3GLM - chains B and D of the 4 polymer chains in the assembly; structure by X-ray diffraction, 2.50 A resolution.

Chain B (and D):
Name: Glutaconyl-CoA decarboxylase subunit A
Source organism: Clostridium symbiosum
Notes: EC 4.1.1.70; chain D of this document is another copy of the same molecule, construct and numbering; everything in this record applies to it too
Reference sequence: B7TVP1 (B7TVP1_CLOSY); residue numbers follow UniProt; this construct covers 1-588
Chain sequence (588 residues; each row starts with the number of its first residue):
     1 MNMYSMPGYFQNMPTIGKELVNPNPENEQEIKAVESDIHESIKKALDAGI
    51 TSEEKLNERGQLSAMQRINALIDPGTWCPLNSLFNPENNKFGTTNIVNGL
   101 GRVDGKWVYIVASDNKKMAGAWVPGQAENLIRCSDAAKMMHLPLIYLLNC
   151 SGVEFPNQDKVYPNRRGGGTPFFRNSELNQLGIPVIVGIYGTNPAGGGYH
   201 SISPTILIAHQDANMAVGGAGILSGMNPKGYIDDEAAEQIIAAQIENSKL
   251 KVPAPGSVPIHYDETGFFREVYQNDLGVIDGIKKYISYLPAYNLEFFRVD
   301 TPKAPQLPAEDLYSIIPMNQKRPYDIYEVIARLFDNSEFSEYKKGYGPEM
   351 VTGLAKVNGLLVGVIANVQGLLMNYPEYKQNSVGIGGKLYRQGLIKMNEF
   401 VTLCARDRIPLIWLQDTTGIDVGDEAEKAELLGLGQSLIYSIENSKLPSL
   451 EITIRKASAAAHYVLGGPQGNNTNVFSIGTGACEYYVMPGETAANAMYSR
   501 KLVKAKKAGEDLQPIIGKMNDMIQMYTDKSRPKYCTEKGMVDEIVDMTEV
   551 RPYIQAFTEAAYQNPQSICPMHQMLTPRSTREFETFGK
Not modelled in the structure: 1-2, 222-236, 506-512, 587-588
Ligand contacts:
  - crotonyl coenzyme A (COO), molecule 1: Thr-51, Arg-59, Met-118, Ala-119, Ala-121, Trp-122, Ser-151, Gly-152, Val-153, Glu-154, Phe-155, Tyr-162, Thr-192, Pro-194, Ala-195, Gly-196, Gly-221
  - crotonyl coenzyme A (COO), molecule 2: Ala-459, Ala-460, Tyr-463, Val-487, Met-488, Ala-496, Met-497, Arg-500, Lys-501

Chain B / chain D interface:
Residue-residue contacts (196; chain B residue first):
  Trp-122(B) with Tyr-463(D)
  Arg-132(B) with Asn-164(D), hydrogen bond; Arg-165(D)
  Met-139(B) with Arg-165(D)
  Val-153(B) with Val-487(D), hydrophobic
  Phe-155(B) with Met-488(D), hydrophobic; Ala-496(D), hydrophobic; Met-497(D), hydrophobic; Met-522(D), hydrophobic; Tyr-526(D), hydrogen bond (backbone-side chain)
  Pro-156(B) with Met-497(D), hydrophobic; Met-522(D); Met-525(D)
  Gln-158(B) with Tyr-486(D); Val-487(D), hydrogen bond (side chain-backbone); Tyr-526(D)
  Asp-159(B) with Lys-529(D); Tyr-534(D), hydrogen bond; Met-540(D)
  Tyr-162(B) with Ala-457(D); Ser-458(D); Ala-459(D), hydrogen bond (side chain-backbone); His-462(D); Tyr-463(D), hydrogen bond (backbone-side chain); Tyr-486(D); Val-487(D)
  Pro-163(B) with Met-540(D), hydrophobic
  Asn-164(B) with Arg-132(D), hydrogen bond; Gln-469(D), hydrogen bond (backbone-side chain); Lys-538(D), hydrogen bond (side chain-backbone); Gly-539(D); Met-540(D)
  Arg-165(B) with Arg-132(D); Met-139(D); Pro-468(D); Gln-469(D); Asn-471(D), hydrogen bond (backbone-side chain); Asn-474(D), hydrogen bond (side chain-backbone); Phe-476(D)
  Arg-166(B) with Arg-166(D); Asn-471(D)
  Gly-168(B) with Tyr-463(D)
  Gly-169(B) with Tyr-463(D); Gln-469(D)
  Thr-170(B) with Gln-469(D); Asn-471(D)
  Phe-172(B) with Gln-436(D), hydrogen bond (backbone-side chain); Ile-439(D); Tyr-463(D), hydrophobic
  Phe-173(B) with Ile-439(D), hydrophobic; Ile-442(D), hydrophobic; Glu-443(D); Tyr-463(D); Gln-469(D); Gly-470(D)
  Arg-174(B) with Asn-471(D)
  Ser-176(B) with Gln-436(D), hydrogen bond; Ile-439(D); Tyr-440(D)
  Glu-177(B) with Glu-443(D); Asn-472(D), hydrogen bond
  Gln-180(B) with Tyr-440(D), hydrogen bond (side chain-backbone); Glu-443(D); Asn-444(D), hydrogen bond (side chain-backbone); Lys-446(D)
  Gly-198(B) with Leu-432(D)
  Tyr-199(B) with Ile-420(D); Leu-432(D), hydrophobic; Gly-435(D); Gln-436(D); Ile-439(D), hydrophobic; Ala-460(D), hydrophobic; Val-464(D)
  Ile-202(B) with Leu-432(D), hydrophobic; Gly-433(D); Gln-436(D)
  Ser-203(B) with Gln-436(D)
  Met-215(B) with Glu-427(D); Leu-432(D), hydrophobic
  Ala-216(B) with Glu-427(D); Leu-432(D)
  Val-217(B) with Ile-420(D), hydrophobic; Asp-421(D); Glu-427(D), hydrogen bond (backbone-side chain); Leu-432(D)
  Gly-218(B) with Val-422(D)
  Gly-221(B) with Ala-496(D)
  Ile-240(B) with Asn-495(D); Leu-502(D), hydrophobic
  Ile-241(B) with Val-503(D)
  Gln-244(B) with Ser-499(D); Arg-500(D); Val-503(D)
  Pro-255(B) with Asp-424(D)
  Gly-256(B) with Asp-424(D), hydrogen bond (backbone-side chain)
  Ile-260(B) with Asp-424(D); Glu-427(D)
  His-261(B) with Glu-427(D), salt bridge
  Glu-264(B) with Lys-428(D)
  Thr-265(B) with Glu-427(D)
  Phe-267(B) with Glu-430(D); Gly-433(D)
  Ile-420(B) with Tyr-199(D); Val-217(D), hydrophobic
  Asp-421(B) with Val-217(D)
  Val-422(B) with Gly-218(D)
  Asp-424(B) with Pro-255(D); Gly-256(D), hydrogen bond (side chain-backbone); Ile-260(D)
  Glu-427(B) with Met-215(D); Ala-216(D); Val-217(D), hydrogen bond (side chain-backbone); Ile-260(D); His-261(D), salt bridge; Thr-265(D)
  Lys-428(B) with Glu-264(D)
  Glu-430(B) with Phe-267(D)
  Leu-432(B) with Gly-198(D); Tyr-199(D), hydrophobic; Ile-202(D), hydrophobic; Met-215(D), hydrophobic; Ala-216(D); Val-217(D)
  Gly-433(B) with Ile-202(D); Phe-267(D)
  Gly-435(B) with Tyr-199(D)
  Gln-436(B) with Phe-172(D), hydrogen bond (side chain-backbone); Ser-176(D), hydrogen bond; Tyr-199(D); Ile-202(D); Ser-203(D)
  Ile-439(B) with Phe-172(D); Phe-173(D), hydrophobic; Ser-176(D); Tyr-199(D), hydrophobic
  Tyr-440(B) with Ser-176(D); Gln-180(D), hydrogen bond (backbone-side chain)
  Ile-442(B) with Phe-173(D), hydrophobic
  Glu-443(B) with Phe-173(D); Glu-177(D); Gln-180(D)
  Asn-444(B) with Gln-180(D), hydrogen bond (backbone-side chain)
  Lys-446(B) with Gln-180(D)
  Ala-457(B) with Tyr-162(D)
  Ser-458(B) with Tyr-162(D), hydrogen bond (backbone-side chain)
  Ala-459(B) with Tyr-162(D), hydrogen bond (backbone-side chain)
  Ala-460(B) with Tyr-199(D), hydrophobic
  His-462(B) with Tyr-162(D)
  Tyr-463(B) with Trp-122(D); Tyr-162(D), hydrogen bond (side chain-backbone); Gly-169(D); Phe-172(D), hydrophobic; Phe-173(D)
  Val-464(B) with Tyr-199(D)
  Pro-468(B) with Arg-165(D)
  Gln-469(B) with Asn-164(D), hydrogen bond (side chain-backbone); Arg-165(D); Gly-169(D); Thr-170(D); Phe-173(D)
  Gly-470(B) with Phe-173(D)
  Asn-471(B) with Arg-165(D), hydrogen bond (side chain-backbone); Arg-166(D); Thr-170(D); Arg-174(D)
  Asn-472(B) with Glu-177(D), hydrogen bond
  Asn-474(B) with Arg-165(D), hydrogen bond (backbone-side chain)
  Phe-476(B) with Arg-165(D)
  Tyr-486(B) with Gln-158(D); Tyr-162(D)
  Val-487(B) with Val-153(D), hydrophobic; Gln-158(D), hydrogen bond (backbone-side chain); Tyr-162(D)
  Met-488(B) with Phe-155(D), hydrophobic
  Ala-493(B) with Phe-155(D), hydrophobic
  Asn-495(B) with Ile-240(D)
  Ala-496(B) with Phe-155(D), hydrophobic; Gly-221(D)
  Met-497(B) with Phe-155(D), hydrophobic; Pro-156(D), hydrophobic
  Ser-499(B) with Gln-244(D)
  Arg-500(B) with Gln-244(D)
  Leu-502(B) with Ile-240(D), hydrophobic
  Val-503(B) with Ile-245(D), hydrophobic
  Met-522(B) with Phe-155(D), hydrophobic; Pro-156(D)
  Met-525(B) with Pro-156(D)
  Tyr-526(B) with Phe-155(D), hydrogen bond (side chain-backbone); Gln-158(D)
  Lys-529(B) with Asp-159(D)
  Tyr-534(B) with Asp-159(D), hydrogen bond
  Lys-538(B) with Asn-164(D), hydrogen bond (backbone-side chain)
  Gly-539(B) with Asn-164(D)
  Met-540(B) with Asp-159(D); Pro-163(D), hydrophobic; Asn-164(D)
Also at the interface, not in a pair above, chain B (97 interface residues in all): Glu-128, Asn-179, Pro-253, Leu-431, Val-475, Asp-542
Also at the interface, not in a pair above, chain D (98 interface residues in all): Glu-128, Gly-168, Asn-179, Ile-241, Pro-253, Leu-431, Val-475, Ala-493, Asp-542

Overview:
The interface between chain B and chain D involves 97 residues on one side and 98 on the other, with 35
hydrogen bonds and 2 salt bridges. Polar pairs include His-261(B)/Glu-427(D), Arg-132(B)/Asn-164(D) and
Phe-155(B)/Tyr-526(D). Chain B binds crotonyl coenzyme A.
Chain B and chain D are both Glutaconyl-CoA decarboxylase subunit A (Clostridium symbiosum); the structure,
Glutaconyl-coA decarboxylase A subunit from Clostridium symbiosum co-crystallized with crotonyl-coA, was
determined by X-ray diffraction (same publication as 3GF3, 3GF7 and 3GMA).
